PDB entry 2C9T | X-ray diffraction, 2.25 A resolution | chains A and B of the 18 polymer chains in the assembly

# Chain A (and B)
Name: Soluble acetylcholine receptor
Source organism: Aplysia californica
Notes: chain B of this document is another copy of the same molecule, construct and numbering; everything in this record applies to it too
UniProt: Q8WSF8 (Q8WSF8_APLCA); residues 1-217 here correspond to UniProt positions 20-236 (UniProt number = residue number + 19)
Chain sequence (217 residues; numbered 1 to 217; the number before each row is that of its first residue):
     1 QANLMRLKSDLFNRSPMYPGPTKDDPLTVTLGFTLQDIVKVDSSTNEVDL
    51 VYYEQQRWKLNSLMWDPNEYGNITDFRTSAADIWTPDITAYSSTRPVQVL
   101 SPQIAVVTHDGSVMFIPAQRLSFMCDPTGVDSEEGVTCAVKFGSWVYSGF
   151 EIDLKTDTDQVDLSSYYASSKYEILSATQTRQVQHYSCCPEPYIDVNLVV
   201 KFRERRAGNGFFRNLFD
Disordered / not traced: 206-217
Differences from the reference sequence: conflict V41 (Ala60 in Q8WSF8), V136 (Ala155 in Q8WSF8)
Disulfides: C125-C138, C188-C189
From the paper describing this entry:
  - specificity-determining residues: Q55, D75, V106, T108, M114, I116 (proposed by the authors, not directly observed)
  - conformationally variable residues (loop rearrangement): C188

# Interface between chain A and chain B
Residue-residue contacts (48; chain A residue first):
  M17(A) with M5(B)
  Y18(A) with Q1(B)
  P19(A) with Q1(B); L4(B), hydrophobic; M5(B), hydrophobic
  T22(A) with L4(B)
  D25(A) with Q1(B), hydrogen bond (side chain-backbone)
  S43(A) with K171(B), hydrogen bond (backbone-side chain)
  S44(A) with K171(B)
  T45(A) with V39(B); K40(B)
  N46(A) with S169(B), hydrogen bond (side chain-backbone); S170(B); K171(B)
  E47(A) with V39(B); R120(B), salt bridge
  D87(A) with P102(B); I104(B)
  T89(A) with L100(B); P102(B)
  Y91(A) with Q36(B), hydrogen bond (backbone-side chain); Y53(B), hydrogen bond (backbone-side chain)
  S92(A) with Q36(B)
  S93(A) with V51(B); L100(B)
  T94(A) with R120(B), hydrogen bond (backbone-side chain)
  R95(A) with Q98(B), hydrogen bond; L100(B); R120(B)
  P96(A) with Q98(B); V99(B); L100(B)
  M124(A) with Q36(B); D37(B); Y167(B), hydrophobic
  C125(A) with Y167(B)
  D126(A) with Y167(B), hydrogen bond (backbone-side chain); S169(B); R205(B), salt bridge
  W145(A) with Y53(B); S101(B); P102(B); I116(B), hydrogen bond (side chain-backbone); A118(B), hydrophobic
  V146(A) with R77(B), hydrogen bond (backbone-side chain); I104(B)
  Y147(A) with R77(B)
  E151(A) with R77(B), salt bridge
Other interface residues (no listed pair), chain A (28 interface residues in all): P16, G20, S148
Other interface residues (no listed pair), chain B (26 interface residues in all): K8, Y172

# Overview
Chain A and chain B form an interface of 28 and 26 residues respectively, with 10 hydrogen bonds and 3 salt
bridges. Polar contacts include E47(A)-R120(B), D126(A)-R205(B) and E151(A)-R77(B). The paper reports
specificity determinants Q55(A), D75(A) and V106(A) among others; conformational variability at C188(A).
Both chains are Soluble acetylcholine receptor (Aplysia californica). Entry 2C9T (Crystal Structure Of
Acetylcholine Binding Protein (AChBP) From Aplysia Californica In Complex With alpha-Conotoxin ImI) was
determined by X-ray diffraction.
